PDB entry 7TFC | electron microscopy, 1.96 A resolution | chains H and P of the 28 polymer chains in the assembly

# Chain H (and P)
Molecule: Glutamine synthetase
Organism: Bacillus subtilis
Notes: EC 6.3.1.2; chain P of this document is another copy of the same molecule, construct and numbering; everything in this record applies to it too
UniProtKB: A0A085CCI2 (A0A085CCI2_BACIU); residues 1-444 here = UniProt positions 1-444
Chain sequence (464 residues; numbered -19 to 444; the number before each row is that of its first residue; numbers below 1 keep their minus sign (Met-19 is residue -19)):
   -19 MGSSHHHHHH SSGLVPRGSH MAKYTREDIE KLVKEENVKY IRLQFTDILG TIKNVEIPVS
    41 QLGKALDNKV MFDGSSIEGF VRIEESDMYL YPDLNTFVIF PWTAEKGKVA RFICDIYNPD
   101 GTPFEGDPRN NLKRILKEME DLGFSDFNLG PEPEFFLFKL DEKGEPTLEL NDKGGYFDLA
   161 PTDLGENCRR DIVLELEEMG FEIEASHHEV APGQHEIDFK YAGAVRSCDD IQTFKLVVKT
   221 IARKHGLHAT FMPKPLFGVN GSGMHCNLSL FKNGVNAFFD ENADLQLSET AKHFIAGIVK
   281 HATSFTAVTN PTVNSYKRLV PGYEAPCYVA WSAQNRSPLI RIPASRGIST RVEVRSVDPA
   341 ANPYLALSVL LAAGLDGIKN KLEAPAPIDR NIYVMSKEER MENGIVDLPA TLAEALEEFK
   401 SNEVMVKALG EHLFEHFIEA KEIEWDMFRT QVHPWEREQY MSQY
Unresolved in the structure: -19 to 1
Sequence notes: initiating methionine (-19); expression tag (-18 to 0)
Metal / ion sites: Mg2+ site 1: Glu132, Glu333; Mg2+ site 2: Glu134, Glu189, Glu196
Ligand contacts: glutamine (GLN): Glu134, Tyr156, Glu189, Val190, Gln194, Asn240, Gly241, Ser242, Gly243, His245, Arg298, Tyr303, Glu304, Ala305
From the paper describing this entry:
  - binding site for glutamine: Glu304
  - catalytic residues: Glu304, Arg316 (citing earlier work)

# Chain H / chain P interface
Residue-residue contacts - 73 pairs, chain H then chain P:
  Leu29(H) - Gln443(P)
  Leu29(H) - Tyr444(P)
  Phe138(H) - Met441(P)  hydrophobic
  Leu148(H) - Arg437(P)
  Lys219(H) - Tyr444(P)  hydrogen bond (side chain-backbone)
  His228(H) - Met441(P)
  His228(H) - Ser442(P)
  Thr230(H) - Met441(P)  hydrogen bond (side chain-backbone)
  Thr230(H) - Tyr444(P)  hydrogen bond (side chain-backbone)
  Phe231(H) - Tyr444(P)  hydrogen bond (backbone-backbone)
  Met232(H) - Glu436(P)
  Met232(H) - Arg437(P)
  Met232(H) - Tyr440(P)  hydrophobic
  Met232(H) - Met441(P)
  Lys234(H) - Val432(P)
  Pro235(H) - Val432(P)
  Pro235(H) - Arg437(P)  hydrogen bond (backbone-side chain)
  Phe237(H) - Thr430(P)
  Phe237(H) - Gln431(P)
  Thr292(H) - Tyr440(P)
  Thr292(H) - Tyr444(P)
  Val293(H) - Glu436(P)
  Val293(H) - Tyr440(P)  hydrogen bond (backbone-side chain)
  Asn294(H) - Val432(P)
  Asn294(H) - Glu436(P)  hydrogen bond
  Asn294(H) - Tyr440(P)
  Lys297(H) - Arg429(P)
  Lys297(H) - Gln431(P)  hydrogen bond (side chain-backbone)
  Lys297(H) - His433(P)
  Lys297(H) - Glu436(P)  salt bridge
  Ala340(H) - Tyr444(P)
  Glu424(H) - Tyr440(P)  hydrogen bond
  Phe428(H) - His433(P)
  Phe428(H) - Trp435(P)  hydrophobic
  Arg429(H) - Lys297(P)
  Thr430(H) - Phe237(P)
  Gln431(H) - Phe237(P)
  Gln431(H) - Lys297(P)  hydrogen bond (backbone-side chain)
  Gln431(H) - Trp435(P)
  Val432(H) - Lys234(P)
  Val432(H) - Pro235(P)
  Val432(H) - Phe237(P)
  Val432(H) - Asn294(P)
  His433(H) - Lys297(P)
  His433(H) - Phe428(P)
  His433(H) - His433(P)
  Pro434(H) - Pro434(P)
  Trp435(H) - Phe428(P)  hydrophobic
  Trp435(H) - Gln431(P)
  Glu436(H) - Met232(P)
  Glu436(H) - Val293(P)
  Glu436(H) - Asn294(P)  hydrogen bond
  Glu436(H) - Lys297(P)  salt bridge
  Arg437(H) - Leu148(P)
  Arg437(H) - Met232(P)
  Arg437(H) - Pro235(P)  hydrogen bond (side chain-backbone)
  Tyr440(H) - Met232(P)  hydrophobic
  Tyr440(H) - Thr292(P)
  Tyr440(H) - Val293(P)  hydrogen bond (side chain-backbone)
  Tyr440(H) - Asn294(P)
  Tyr440(H) - Glu424(P)  hydrogen bond
  Met441(H) - Phe138(P)  hydrophobic
  Met441(H) - His228(P)  hydrogen bond (backbone-side chain)
  Met441(H) - Thr230(P)  hydrogen bond (backbone-side chain)
  Met441(H) - Met232(P)
  Ser442(H) - His228(P)
  Gln443(H) - Leu29(P)
  Tyr444(H) - Leu29(P)
  Tyr444(H) - Lys219(P)  hydrogen bond (backbone-side chain)
  Tyr444(H) - Thr230(P)  hydrogen bond (backbone-side chain)
  Tyr444(H) - Phe231(P)  hydrogen bond (backbone-backbone)
  Tyr444(H) - Thr292(P)
  Tyr444(H) - Ala340(P)
Interface residues without a listed pair, chain H (40 interface residues in all): Pro146, Thr147, Leu236, Val300, Pro301, Ala390, Lys421, Met427
Interface residues without a listed pair, chain P (39 interface residues in all): Pro146, Thr147, Leu236, Val300, Pro301, Ala390, Met427

# Summary
The interface between chain H and chain P involves 40 residues on one side and 39 on the other, with 19
hydrogen bonds and 2 salt bridges. Polar contacts include Lys297(H)-Glu436(P), Lys219(H)-Tyr444(P) and
Thr230(H)-Met441(P). Chain H binds glutamine. From the paper: catalytic residues Glu304(H) and Arg316(H); a
binding site for glutamine at Glu304(H).
Both chains are Glutamine synthetase (Bacillus subtilis). Entry 7TFC (B. subtilis GS(14)-Q-GlnR peptide) was
determined by electron microscopy together with 7TEA, 7TEC, 7TF6, 7TF9, 7TFA and 7TFB from the same study.
